PDB entry 1W5V | X-ray diffraction, 1.80 A resolution | chains A and B

Chain A (and B):
Molecule: HIV-1 protease
Organism: Human immunodeficiency virus
Notes: EC 3.4.23.16; chain B of this document is another copy of the same molecule, construct and numbering; everything in this record applies to it too
Reference sequence: P03366 (POL_HV1B1); residues -10 to 99 here correspond to UniProt positions 58-167 (UniProt number = residue number + 68)
Amino-acid sequence (110 residues; numbered -10 to 99; the number before each row is that of its first residue; numbers below 1 keep their minus sign (Ala-10 is residue -10)):
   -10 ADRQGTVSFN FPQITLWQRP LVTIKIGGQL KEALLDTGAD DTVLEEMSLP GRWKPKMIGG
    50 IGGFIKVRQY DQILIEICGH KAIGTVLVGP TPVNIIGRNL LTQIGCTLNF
Unresolved in the structure: -10 to 0
Small-molecule neighbours: inhibitor bea403 (BE3; n,N-[2,5-O-di-3-fluoro-benzyl-glucaryl]-di-[1-amino-indan-2-ol]): Arg8, Leu23, Asp25, Gly27, Ala28, Asp29, Asp30, Val32, Ile47, Gly48, Gly49, Ile50, Leu76, Pro81, Val82, Ile84

Chain A / chain B interface:
Contacting residue pairs (99):
  Pro1(A) - Leu97(B)
  Pro1(A) - Asn98(B)
  Pro1(A) - Phe99(B)  hydrogen bond (backbone-backbone)
  Gln2(A) - Thr96(B)  hydrogen bond
  Gln2(A) - Leu97(B)
  Gln2(A) - Asn98(B)  hydrogen bond
  Ile3(A) - Thr96(B)
  Ile3(A) - Leu97(B)  hydrogen bond (backbone-backbone)
  Ile3(A) - Phe99(B)  hydrophobic
  Leu5(A) - Thr26(B)
  Leu5(A) - Arg87(B)  hydrogen bond (backbone-side chain)
  Leu5(A) - Leu90(B)  hydrophobic
  Leu5(A) - Thr91(B)
  Leu5(A) - Cys95(B)
  Trp6(A) - Arg87(B)  hydrogen bond (backbone-side chain)
  Trp6(A) - Thr91(B)
  Gln7(A) - Arg87(B)
  Arg8(A) - Asp29(B)  salt bridge
  Arg8(A) - Arg87(B)
  Pro9(A) - Thr26(B)
  Pro9(A) - Arg87(B)
  Pro9(A) - Leu97(B)  hydrophobic
  Leu23(A) - Gly27(B)
  Leu24(A) - Thr26(B)  hydrogen bond (backbone-side chain)
  Leu24(A) - Leu97(B)  hydrophobic
  Leu24(A) - Phe99(B)  hydrophobic
  Asp25(A) - Asp25(B)
  Asp25(A) - Thr26(B)
  Asp25(A) - Gly27(B)  hydrogen bond (side chain-backbone)
  Thr26(A) - Leu5(B)
  Thr26(A) - Pro9(B)
  Thr26(A) - Leu24(B)  hydrogen bond (side chain-backbone)
  Thr26(A) - Asp25(B)
  Thr26(A) - Thr26(B)  hydrogen bond (backbone-side chain)
  Thr26(A) - Leu97(B)
  Gly27(A) - Leu23(B)
  Gly27(A) - Asp25(B)  hydrogen bond (backbone-side chain)
  Asp29(A) - Arg8(B)  salt bridge
  Val32(A) - Ile50(B)  hydrophobic
  Ile47(A) - Ile50(B)  hydrophobic
  Gly49(A) - Ile50(B)
  Gly49(A) - Pro81(B)
  Ile50(A) - Gly49(B)
  Ile50(A) - Ile50(B)
  Ile50(A) - Gly51(B)  hydrogen bond (backbone-backbone)
  Ile50(A) - Gly52(B)
  Ile50(A) - Ile54(B)  hydrophobic
  Ile50(A) - Ile84(B)  hydrophobic
  Gly51(A) - Gly51(B)
  Gly51(A) - Gly52(B)
  Gly51(A) - Ile54(B)
  Gly52(A) - Gly51(B)
  Ile54(A) - Ile50(B)  hydrophobic
  Ile54(A) - Gly51(B)
  Cys67(A) - Phe99(B)  hydrophobic
  His69(A) - Phe99(B)
  Arg87(A) - Leu5(B)  hydrogen bond (side chain-backbone)
  Arg87(A) - Trp6(B)  hydrogen bond (side chain-backbone)
  Arg87(A) - Gln7(B)
  Arg87(A) - Arg8(B)
  Arg87(A) - Pro9(B)
  Leu90(A) - Leu5(B)  hydrophobic
  Thr91(A) - Leu5(B)
  Thr91(A) - Trp6(B)
  Gln92(A) - Trp6(B)
  Ile93(A) - Phe99(B)
  Gly94(A) - Asn98(B)
  Gly94(A) - Phe99(B)
  Cys95(A) - Leu5(B)
  Cys95(A) - Leu97(B)  hydrophobic
  Cys95(A) - Asn98(B)
  Cys95(A) - Phe99(B)  hydrophobic
  Thr96(A) - Gln2(B)
  Thr96(A) - Ile3(B)
  Thr96(A) - Thr96(B)
  Thr96(A) - Leu97(B)
  Thr96(A) - Asn98(B)  hydrogen bond (backbone-backbone)
  Leu97(A) - Pro1(B)
  Leu97(A) - Gln2(B)
  Leu97(A) - Ile3(B)  hydrogen bond (backbone-backbone)
  Leu97(A) - Pro9(B)  hydrophobic
  Leu97(A) - Leu24(B)  hydrophobic
  Leu97(A) - Thr26(B)
  Leu97(A) - Cys95(B)  hydrophobic
  Leu97(A) - Thr96(B)
  Leu97(A) - Leu97(B)  hydrophobic
  Asn98(A) - Pro1(B)
  Asn98(A) - Gln2(B)  hydrogen bond
  Asn98(A) - Gly94(B)
  Asn98(A) - Cys95(B)
  Asn98(A) - Thr96(B)  hydrogen bond (backbone-backbone)
  Asn98(A) - Asn98(B)  hydrogen bond
  Phe99(A) - Pro1(B)  hydrogen bond (backbone-backbone)
  Phe99(A) - Ile3(B)  hydrophobic
  Phe99(A) - Cys67(B)  hydrophobic
  Phe99(A) - His69(B)
  Phe99(A) - Ile93(B)
  Phe99(A) - Gly94(B)
  Phe99(A) - Cys95(B)  hydrophobic
Also at the interface, not in a pair above, chain A (39 interface residues in all): Thr4, Gly48, Pro79, Thr80, Pro81
Also at the interface, not in a pair above, chain B (37 interface residues in all): Thr4, Ile47, Phe53, Thr80

In short:
39 residues of chain A face 37 of chain B across their interface; the contacts include 20 hydrogen bonds and 2
salt bridges. Polar pairs include Arg8(A)-Asp29(B), Gln2(A)-Thr96(B) and Gln2(A)-Asn98(B). Ligands of chain A:
inhibitor bea403.
Both chains are HIV-1 protease (Human immunodeficiency virus). Entry 1W5V (HIV-1 protease in complex with
fluoro substituted diol-based C2- symmetric inhibitor) was determined by X-ray diffraction, deposited together
with 1EC0, 1W5W, 1W5X and 1W5Y.
